Entry 7UEN (X-ray diffraction, 1.55 A resolution); this record covers chains L and H.

Chain L:
Name: M86 antibody Fab light chain
Organism: Mus musculus
Notes: antibody fragment or engineered binder
Sequence (219 residues; row label = number of the first residue in the row; a row labelled like 27A-27E holds insertion residues (27A, then the next letters in order)):
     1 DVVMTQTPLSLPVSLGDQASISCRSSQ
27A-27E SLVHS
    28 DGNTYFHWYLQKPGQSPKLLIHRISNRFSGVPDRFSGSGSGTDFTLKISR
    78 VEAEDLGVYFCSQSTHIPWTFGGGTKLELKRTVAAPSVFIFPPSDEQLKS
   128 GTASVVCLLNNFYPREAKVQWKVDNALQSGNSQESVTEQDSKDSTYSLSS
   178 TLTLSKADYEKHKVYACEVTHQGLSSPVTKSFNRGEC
Disordered / not traced: 214
Disulfide bonds: Cys23-Cys88, Cys134-Cys194
Bound ions: K+: Gln199, Leu201
Reported in the primary citation:
  - binding site for alpha-D-galactopyranose: Tyr32, Trp96

Chain H:
Name: M86 antibody Fab heavy chain
Organism: Mus musculus
Notes: antibody fragment or engineered binder
Sequence (229 residues; numbered 1 to 224 plus 6 insertion-coded residues; 1 number in that range is skipped by the numbering (no residue carries it; nothing is unmodelled there); the number before each row is that of its first residue; a row labelled like 52A-52C holds insertion residues (52A, then the next letters in order)):
     1 EVKLEESGGGLVQPGRSMKLSCVASGFIFSDYWMNWVRQSPEKGLEWIAQ
    51 IR
52A-52C TNP
    53 YNYETYYSDSVKGRFTISRDDSKSSVYLQM
82A-82C KNL
    83 RSEDMGIYYCTWSHYAL
   101 DNWGQGTSVTVSSASTKGPSVFPLAPSSKSTSGGTAALGCLVKDYFPEPV
   151 TVSWNSGALTSGVHTFPAVLQSSGLYSLSSVVTVPSSSLGTQTYICNVNH
   201 KPSNTKVDKKVEPKSCGSHHHHHH
Disordered / not traced: 127-130, 156-160, 190-192, 213-224
Disulfide bonds: Cys22-Cys92, Cys140-Cys196
Reported in the primary citation:
  - binding site for beta-D-galactopyranose: Trp33, Ser95 to Tyr97

Chain L / chain H interface:
Pairs across the interface (67; chain L residue first):
  His34(L) with Tyr97(H); Ala98(H)
  Tyr36(L) with Ala98(H); Leu99(H), hydrogen bond (side chain-backbone); Trp103(H)
  Gln38(L) with Gln39(H), hydrogen bond; Tyr91(H), hydrogen bond
  Ser43(L) with Tyr91(H); Trp103(H); Gly104(H), hydrogen bond (side chain-backbone); Gln105(H)
  Pro44(L) with Tyr91(H); Trp103(H)
  Leu46(L) with Leu99(H); Asp101(H)
  His49(L) with Tyr97(H)
  Phe55(L) with Tyr97(H), hydrophobic; Asp101(H)
  Phe87(L) with Gln39(H); Leu45(H), hydrophobic
  Ile94(L) with Trp47(H), hydrophobic
  Pro95(L) with Trp47(H), hydrophobic
  Trp96(L) with Asn35(H); Trp47(H); Gln50(H); Ser95(H); Leu99(H), hydrophobic
  Phe98(L) with Val37(H), hydrophobic; Leu45(H); Trp47(H); Leu99(H), hydrophobic; Trp103(H), hydrophobic
  Ser114(L) with Ser132(H)
  Val115(L) with Ser132(H), hydrogen bond (backbone-side chain)
  Phe116(L) with Ser132(H); Thr135(H); Ala137(H), hydrophobic
  Phe118(L) with Leu124(H); Ala125(H); Ala137(H)
  Pro119(L) with Ala125(H)
  Ser121(L) with Phe122(H); Pro123(H)
  Glu123(L) with Val121(H); Phe122(H); Lys209(H), salt bridge
  Gln124(L) with Phe122(H); Lys143(H)
  Ser131(L) with Leu141(H); Lys143(H)
  Val133(L) with Leu124(H), hydrophobic
  Leu135(L) with Ala137(H), hydrophobic; Phe166(H), hydrophobic; Val181(H), hydrophobic
  Asn137(L) with His164(H); Thr183(H)
  Asn138(L) with His164(H), hydrogen bond
  Gln160(L) with Val169(H)
  Ser162(L) with Phe166(H); Pro167(H), hydrogen bond (side chain-backbone)
  Val163(L) with Pro167(H)
  Thr164(L) with Phe166(H)
  Ser174(L) with His164(H), hydrogen bond; Phe166(H)
  Leu175(L) with Phe166(H)
  Ser176(L) with Phe166(H)
  Lys207(L) with Thr131(H)
Also at the interface, not in a pair above, chain L (39 interface residues in all): Asp1, Gln42, Ile117, Thr129, Glu161
Also at the interface, not in a pair above, chain H (45 interface residues in all): Trp33, Glu46, Arg52, Tyr58, Ser60, Asp61, Asn102, Pro126, Gly133, Ala136, Leu138, Ser179

In short:
Chain L and chain H form an interface of 39 and 45 residues respectively, with 8 hydrogen bonds and 1 salt
bridge. Polar pairs include Glu123(L)-Lys209(H), Tyr36(L)-Leu99(H) and Gln38(L)-Gln39(H). Gln199(L) and
Leu201(L) coordinate K+. The paper reports a binding site for alpha-D-galactopyranose at Tyr32(L) and
Trp96(L); a binding site for beta-D-galactopyranose at Trp33(H) and Ser95(H).
Here chain L is M86 antibody Fab light chain and chain H is M86 antibody Fab heavy chain, both from Mus
musculus. Entry 7UEN (Genetic and structural basis of the human anti-alpha-galactosyl antibody response) was
determined by X-ray diffraction (same publication as 7UEL and 7UEM).
